PDB entry 5IJ9 | electron microscopy, 3.70 A resolution | chains A and B

[Chain A]
Molecule: Tubulin alpha-1B chain
Source organism: Homo sapiens
UniProtKB: P68363 (TBA1B_HUMAN); numbering as in UniProt (aligned over 1-437)
Amino-acid sequence (437 residues; row label = number of the first residue in the row):
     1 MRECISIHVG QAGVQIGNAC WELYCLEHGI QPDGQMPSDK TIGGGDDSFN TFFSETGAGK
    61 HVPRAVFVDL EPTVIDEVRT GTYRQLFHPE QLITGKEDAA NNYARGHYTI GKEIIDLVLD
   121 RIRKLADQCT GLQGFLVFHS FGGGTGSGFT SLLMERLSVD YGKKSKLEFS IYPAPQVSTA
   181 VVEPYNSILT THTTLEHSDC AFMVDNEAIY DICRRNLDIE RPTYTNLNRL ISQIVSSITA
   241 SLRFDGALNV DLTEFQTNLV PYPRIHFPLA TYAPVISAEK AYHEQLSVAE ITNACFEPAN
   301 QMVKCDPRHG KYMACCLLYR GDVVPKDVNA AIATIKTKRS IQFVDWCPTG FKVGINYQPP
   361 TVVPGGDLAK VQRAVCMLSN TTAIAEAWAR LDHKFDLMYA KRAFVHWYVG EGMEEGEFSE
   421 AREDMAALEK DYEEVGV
Disordered / not traced: 38-44
Curated features (UniProtKB/Swiss-Prot):
  - motif: Met-1 to Cys-4 (MREC motif)
  - active site: Glu-254
  - binding site (GTP): Gly-10, Gln-11, Ala-12, Gln-15, Glu-71, Ala-99, Ser-140, Gly-143, Gly-144, Thr-145, Gly-146, Thr-179, Glu-183, Asn-206, Tyr-224, Asn-228, Leu-252
  - binding site (Mg(2+)): Glu-71
  - modified residue: Lys-40 (N6,N6,N6-trimethyllysine), Ser-48 (Phosphoserine), Ser-232 (Phosphoserine), Tyr-282 (3'-nitrotyrosine), Arg-339 (Omega-N-methylarginine)
  - cross-link (Glycyl lysine isopeptide (Lys-Gly)): Lys-326 (interchain with G-Cter in ubiquitin), Lys-370 (interchain with G-Cter in ubiquitin)
  - mutagenesis: Glu-254 (E254A: Abolished GTPase activity; microtubules have an expanded lattice with a negative twist and display high binding to microtubule-end binding proteins such as MAPRE3 ...)
Bound ions: Mg2+: Glu-71 (together with GTP)
Residues lining bound ligands: GTP (guanosine-5'-triphosphate): Gly-10, Gln-11, Ala-12, Gln-15, Ile-16, Glu-71, Asp-98, Ala-99, Ala-100, Asn-101, Ser-140, Gly-143, Gly-144, Thr-145, Ile-171, Thr-179, Glu-183, Asn-206, Tyr-224, Leu-227, Asn-228, Ile-231

[Chain B]
Molecule: Tubulin beta-3 chain
Source organism: Homo sapiens
UniProtKB: Q13509 (TBB3_HUMAN); residues 1-426 here = UniProt positions 1-426
Amino-acid sequence (426 residues; numbered 1 to 426; the number before each row is that of its first residue):
     1 MREIVHIQAG QCGNQIGAKF WEVISDEHGI DPSGNYVGDS DLQLERISVY YNEASSHKYV
    61 PRAILVDLEP GTMDSVRSGA FGHLFRPDNF IFGQSGAGNN WAKGHYTEGA ELVDSVLDVV
   121 RKECENCDCL QGFQLTHSLG GGTGSGMGTL LISKVREEYP DRIMNTFSVV PSPKVSDTVV
   181 EPYNATLSIH QLVENTDETY CIDNEALYDI CFRTLKLATP TYGDLNHLVS ATMSGVTTSL
   241 RFPGQLNADL RKLAVNMVPF PRLHFFMPGF APLTARGSQQ YRALTVPELT QQMFDAKNMM
   301 AACDPRHGRY LTVATVFRGR MSMKEVDEQM LAIQSKNSSY FVEWIPNNVK VAVCDIPPRG
   361 LKMSSTFIGN STAIQELFKR ISEQFTAMFR RKAFLHWYTG EGMDEMEFTE AESNMNHLVS
   421 EYQQYQ
Construct notes: engineered mutation His-417 (Asp in Q13509)
Curated features (UniProtKB/Swiss-Prot):
  - motif: Met-1 to Ile-4 (MREI motif)
  - binding site (GDP): Gly-10, Gln-11, Cys-12, Gln-15, Asn-99, Ser-138, Gly-142, Thr-143, Gly-144, Asp-177, Asn-204, Tyr-222, Asn-226
  - binding site (GTP): Gln-11, Glu-69, Ser-138, Gly-142, Thr-143, Gly-144, Asn-204, Asn-226
  - binding site (Mg(2+)): Glu-69
  - modified residue: Ser-172 (Phosphoserine)
  - natural variant: Arg-62 (R62Q: In CFEOM3A), Thr-178 (T178M: In CDCBM1), Glu-205 (E205K: In CDCBM1), Arg-262 (R262C: In CFEOM3A; R262H: In CFEOM3A), Ala-302 (A302T: In CFEOM3A; A302V: In CDCBM1), Met-323 (M323V: In CDCBM1), Arg-380 (R380C: In CFEOM3A), Glu-410 (E410K: In CFEOM3A), His-417 (D417H: In CFEOM3A; this construct carries the variant)
Residues lining bound ligands: GDP (guanosine-5'-diphosphate): Gln-11, Cys-12, Gln-15, Ile-16, Asn-99, Ser-138, Gly-141, Gly-142, Thr-143, Gly-144, Val-169, Asp-177, Asn-204, Tyr-222, Leu-225, Asn-226
Reported in the primary citation:
  - disease-associated variants - R262H (citing earlier work)
  - mutagenesis - R262H (2-fold): decreased binding to PRC1-SC
  - mutagenesis - R262H (9-fold): decreased binding to kinesin-1DeltaC
  - mutagenesis - R262H (5-10 fold): decreased binding to MAPs

[Chain A / chain B interface]
Contacting residue pairs (75; chain A residue first):
  Gln-11(A) / Gly-244(B)  hydrogen bond (side chain-backbone)
  Gln-11(A) / Gln-245(B)
  Gln-11(A) / Leu-246(B)  hydrogen bond (side chain-backbone)
  Gln-11(A) / Asn-247(B)
  Glu-71(A) / Arg-2(B)  salt bridge
  Pro-72(A) / Met-1(B)  hydrophobic
  Pro-72(A) / Arg-2(B)
  Thr-73(A) / Arg-2(B)  hydrogen bond
  Thr-73(A) / Arg-46(B)
  Thr-73(A) / Asn-247(B)
  Asp-76(A) / Glu-45(B)
  Asp-76(A) / Arg-46(B)  salt bridge
  Glu-77(A) / Pro-243(B)
  Glu-77(A) / Gly-244(B)
  Lys-96(A) / Arg-2(B)
  Lys-96(A) / Asp-128(B)  salt bridge
  Lys-96(A) / Cys-129(B)
  Glu-97(A) / Arg-162(B)  salt bridge
  Glu-97(A) / Arg-251(B)  salt bridge
  Asp-98(A) / Asp-249(B)
  Asp-98(A) / Arg-251(B)  salt bridge
  Asp-98(A) / Lys-252(B)  salt bridge
  Ala-100(A) / Arg-251(B)
  Ala-100(A) / Lys-252(B)
  Ala-100(A) / Val-255(B)
  Asn-101(A) / Lys-252(B)
  Asn-101(A) / Asn-256(B)
  Asn-101(A) / Lys-350(B)
  Arg-105(A) / Arg-251(B)
  Pro-175(A) / Asn-347(B)
  Gln-176(A) / Leu-331(B)
  Gln-176(A) / Asn-347(B)  hydrogen bond (backbone-side chain)
  Val-177(A) / Asp-327(B)
  Val-177(A) / Asn-347(B)
  Ser-178(A) / Asn-347(B)
  Ser-178(A) / Val-349(B)
  Thr-179(A) / Leu-246(B)
  Thr-179(A) / Lys-350(B)
  Thr-179(A) / Val-351(B)  hydrogen bond (backbone-backbone)
  Ala-180(A) / Asn-256(B)
  Val-181(A) / Asn-256(B)
  Val-181(A) / Asn-347(B)
  Val-181(A) / Asn-348(B)
  Val-182(A) / Asn-256(B)
  Tyr-210(A) / Lys-324(B)
  Tyr-210(A) / Asp-327(B)
  Arg-221(A) / Ser-322(B)  hydrogen bond (backbone-side chain)
  Arg-221(A) / Lys-324(B)
  Arg-221(A) / Glu-328(B)  salt bridge
  Pro-222(A) / Ser-322(B)  hydrogen bond (backbone-side chain)
  Pro-222(A) / Met-323(B)
  Pro-222(A) / Lys-324(B)
  Thr-223(A) / Met-321(B)
  Tyr-224(A) / Gln-245(B)
  Tyr-224(A) / Leu-246(B)
  Tyr-224(A) / Met-323(B)
  Lys-394(A) / Pro-346(B)
  Lys-394(A) / Asn-347(B)  hydrogen bond
  Leu-397(A) / Trp-344(B)
  Leu-397(A) / Pro-346(B)  hydrophobic
  Met-398(A) / Trp-344(B)
  Met-398(A) / Pro-346(B)
  Lys-401(A) / Phe-260(B)
  Lys-401(A) / Trp-344(B)
  Phe-404(A) / Val-255(B)
  Phe-404(A) / Asn-256(B)
  Phe-404(A) / Val-258(B)
  Phe-404(A) / Pro-259(B)  hydrogen bond (backbone-backbone)
  Phe-404(A) / Thr-312(B)
  His-406(A) / Val-258(B)
  His-406(A) / Pro-259(B)  hydrogen bond (side chain-backbone)
  His-406(A) / Pro-261(B)
  Trp-407(A) / Ala-254(B)
  Trp-407(A) / Val-255(B)
  Trp-407(A) / Val-258(B)  hydrogen bond (side chain-backbone)
Other interface residues (no listed pair), chain A (33 interface residues in all): Ala-403
Other interface residues (no listed pair), chain B (40 interface residues in all): Met-257, Glu-343, Ile-345

[Overview]
33 residues of chain A face 40 of chain B across their interface; the contacts include 11 hydrogen bonds and 8
salt bridges. Polar pairs include Glu-71(A)/Arg-2(B), Asp-76(A)/Arg-46(B) and Lys-96(A)/Asp-128(B). Bound to
chain A: GTP. From the paper: R262H of chain B reduces binding to PRC1-SC; R262H of chain B reduces binding to
kinesin-1DeltaC.
Here chain A is Tubulin alpha-1B chain and chain B is Tubulin beta-3 chain, both from Homo sapiens. Entry 5IJ9
(Cryo EM density of microtubule assembled from human TUBB3-D417H mutant) was determined by electron
microscopy, deposited together with 5IJ0.
